5WBA - chain A; structure by X-ray diffraction, 1.50 A resolution.

[Chain A]
Molecule: Streptavidin
Organism: Streptomyces avidinii
Reference sequence: P22629 (SAV_STRAV); residues 14-159 here correspond to UniProt positions 38-183 (UniProt number = residue number + 24)
Amino-acid sequence (159 residues; row label = number of the first residue in the row):
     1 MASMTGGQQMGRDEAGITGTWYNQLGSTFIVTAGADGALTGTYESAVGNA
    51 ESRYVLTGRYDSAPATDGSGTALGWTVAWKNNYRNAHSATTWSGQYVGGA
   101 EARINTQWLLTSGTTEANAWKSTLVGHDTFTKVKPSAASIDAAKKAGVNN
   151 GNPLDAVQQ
Disordered / not traced: 1-9, 135-159
Differences from the reference sequence: expression tag (1-13)
Metal / ion sites: Cu ion near His87 (its only coordinating residue here)
Ligand contacts: SI8 ([N-(2-{bis[2-(pyridin-2-yl-kappaN)ethyl]amino-kappaN}ethyl)-5-(2-oxohexahydro-1H-thieno[3,4-d]imidazol-4-yl)pentanamide](hydrogen peroxido-kappaO)copper): Asn23, Leu25, Ser27, Tyr43, Ser45, Val47, Gly48, Asn49, Ala50, Trp79, Ala86, Ser88, Thr90, Trp92, Trp108, Leu110, Ser112, Trp120, Leu124, Asp128
From the paper describing this entry:
  - binding site for SI8: Asn49
  - mutagenesis - S88A (20 min): decreased stability

[Summary]
Chain A binds compound SI8. The paper reports a binding site for SI8 at Asn49; S88A reduces stability.
Chain A is Streptavidin (Streptomyces avidinii); the structure, Peroxide Activation Regulated by Hydrogen
Bonds within Artificial Cu Proteins - WT, was determined by X-ray diffraction, deposited together with 5WBB,
5WBD and 6ANX.
